Entry 3DBX (X-ray diffraction, 2.00 A resolution); this record covers chains A and B.

[Chain A]
Protein: CD1-2 antigen
Source organism: Gallus gallus
Notes: fragment: ectodomain of chicken CD1-2
Reference sequence: Q5GL29 (Q5GL29_CHICK); residues 1-283 here correspond to UniProt positions 20-302 (UniProt number = residue number + 19)
Chain sequence (289 residues; row label = number of the first residue in the row):
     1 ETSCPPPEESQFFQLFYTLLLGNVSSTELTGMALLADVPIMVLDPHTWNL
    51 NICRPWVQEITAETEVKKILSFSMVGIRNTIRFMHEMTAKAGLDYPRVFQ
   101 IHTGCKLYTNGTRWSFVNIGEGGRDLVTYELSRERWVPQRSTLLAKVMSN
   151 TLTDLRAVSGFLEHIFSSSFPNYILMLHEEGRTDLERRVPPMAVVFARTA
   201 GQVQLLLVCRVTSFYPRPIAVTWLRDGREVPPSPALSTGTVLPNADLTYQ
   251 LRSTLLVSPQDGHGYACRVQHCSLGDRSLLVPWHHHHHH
Unresolved in the structure: 1-6, 286-289
Differences from the reference sequence: expression tag (284-289)
Disulfide bonds: Cys209-Cys267
Covalent attachments: N-acetylglucosamine (NAG) linked to Asn23, Asn51, Asn110
Reported in the primary citation:
  - contacts within the chain: Ser73-Val158 (hydrophobic contact)
  - binding site for palmitic acid: Met74, Val75, Asn79, Arg82, Phe83, Ile119, Leu155
  - post-translational modification sites: Asn23, Asn51, Asn110

[Chain B]
Protein: Beta-2-microglobulin
Source organism: Homo sapiens
Reference sequence: P61769 (B2MG_HUMAN); residues 1-99 here correspond to UniProt positions 21-119 (UniProt number = residue number + 20)
Chain sequence (99 residues; each row starts with the number of its first residue):
     1 IQRTPKIQVYSRHPAENGKSNFLNCYVSGFHPSDIEVDLLKNGERIEKVE
    51 HSDLSFSKDWSFYLLYYTEFTPTEKDEYACRVNHVTLSQPKIVKWDRDM
Disulfide bonds: Cys25-Cys80
Swiss-Prot annotation at these positions:
  - modified residue: Gln2 (Pyrrolidone carboxylic acid)
  - glycosylation: Ile1 (N-linked (Glc) (glycation) isoleucine), Lys19 (N-linked (Glc) (glycation) lysine), Lys41 (N-linked (Glc) (glycation) lysine), Lys48 (N-linked (Glc) (glycation) lysine), Lys58 (N-linked (Glc) (glycation) lysine), Lys91 (N-linked (Glc) (glycation) lysine), Lys94 (N-linked (Glc) (glycation) lysine)

[Interface between chain A and chain B]
Pairs across the interface (49; chain A residue first):
  Phe16(A) - Ser55(B)
  Phe16(A) - Phe56(B)
  Tyr17(A) - Phe56(B)
  Thr18(A) - Phe56(B)
  Thr18(A) - Phe62(B)
  Met32(A) - Asp53(B)
  Val42(A) - Asp53(B)
  Gln100(A) - His31(B)  hydrogen bond
  Gln100(A) - Phe56(B)
  Gln100(A) - Trp60(B)  hydrogen bond (side chain-backbone)
  Gln100(A) - Phe62(B)
  Ile101(A) - Phe56(B)
  Asn118(A) - Trp60(B)
  Ile119(A) - Trp60(B)
  Gly120(A) - Trp60(B)
  Gly122(A) - Ile1(B)  hydrogen bond (backbone-backbone)
  Gly122(A) - His31(B)
  Gly123(A) - His31(B)
  Gly123(A) - Asp59(B)
  Gly123(A) - Trp60(B)
  Arg124(A) - Trp60(B)
  Asp125(A) - Trp60(B)  hydrogen bond
  Phe196(A) - Asp98(B)
  Arg198(A) - Asp98(B)  salt bridge
  Arg210(A) - Ser11(B)  hydrogen bond (side chain-backbone)
  Arg210(A) - His13(B)  hydrogen bond (side chain-backbone)
  Arg210(A) - Pro14(B)
  Arg210(A) - Asp98(B)
  Arg210(A) - Met99(B)
  Thr212(A) - Arg12(B)
  Ser213(A) - Arg12(B)  hydrogen bond
  Ser213(A) - His13(B)
  Leu242(A) - Gln8(B)
  Leu242(A) - Tyr10(B)
  Pro243(A) - Tyr10(B)  hydrogen bond (backbone-side chain)
  Pro243(A) - Tyr26(B)  hydrophobic
  Pro243(A) - Leu65(B)
  Asn244(A) - Tyr10(B)
  Asn244(A) - Arg12(B)
  Asn244(A) - Asn24(B)
  Asn244(A) - Leu65(B)
  Ala245(A) - Leu65(B)
  Ala245(A) - Tyr67(B)  hydrophobic
  Asp246(A) - Arg12(B)  salt bridge
  Thr248(A) - Arg12(B)  hydrogen bond
  Gln250(A) - Tyr10(B)
  Gln250(A) - Ser11(B)
  Gln250(A) - Arg12(B)
  Arg252(A) - Met99(B)
Interface residues without a listed pair, chain A (33 interface residues in all): Leu20, Thr30, Val98, His102, Met192, Val194
Interface residues without a listed pair, chain B (24 interface residues in all): Ser33, Asp34, Leu54, Arg97

[In short]
33 residues of chain A and 24 residues of chain B are in contact; the contacts include 9 hydrogen bonds and 2
salt bridges. Polar contacts include Arg198(A)-Asp98(B), Asp246(A)-Arg12(B) and Gln100(A)-His31(B). From the
paper: a binding site for palmitic acid at Met74(A), Val75(A) and Asn79(A) among others; modification sites
Asn23(A), Asn51(A) and Asn110(A).
Chain A is CD1-2 antigen (Gallus gallus) and chain B is Beta-2-microglobulin (Homo sapiens); the structure,
Structure of chicken CD1-2 with bound fatty acid, was determined by X-ray diffraction.
